Entry 7LG6 (electron microscopy, 3.28 A resolution); this record covers chains D and C of the 18 polymer chains in the assembly.

[Chain D]
Molecule: RM19R Fab Kappa Light Chain
Organism: Macaca mulatta
Notes: antibody fragment or engineered binder
Amino-acid sequence (214 residues; row label = number of the first residue in the row):
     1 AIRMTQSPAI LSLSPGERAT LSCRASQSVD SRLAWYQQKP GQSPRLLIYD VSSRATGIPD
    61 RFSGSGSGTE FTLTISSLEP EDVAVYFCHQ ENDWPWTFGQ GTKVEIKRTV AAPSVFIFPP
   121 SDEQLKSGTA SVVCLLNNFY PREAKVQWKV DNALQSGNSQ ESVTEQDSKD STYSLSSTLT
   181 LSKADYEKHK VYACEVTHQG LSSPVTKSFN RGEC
Disordered / not traced: 1-2, 108-214
Cystine bridges: Cys-23/Cys-88

[Chain C]
Molecule: RM19R Fab Heavy Chain
Organism: Macaca mulatta
Notes: antibody fragment or engineered binder
Amino-acid sequence (225 residues; each row starts with the number of its first residue; a row labelled like 82A-82C holds insertion residues (82A, then the next letters in order)):
     1 EVQLVESGPG LVRPSETLSL TCAVSGDSIS TNNGW
   35A S
    36 WIRQTPGKGL EWIGYIN
   52A G
    53 RSGSTRYNPS LQSRVTISTD TSGNQFSLKV
82A-82C NSV
    83 TAADTAKYYC AFFWSTYY
100A-100C KRF
   101 DVWGPGVRVT VSSASTKGPS VFPLAPSSKS TSGGTAALGC LVKDYFPEPV TVSWNSGALT
   161 SGVHTFPAVL QSSGLYSLSS VVTVPSSSLG TQTYICNVNH KPSNTKVDKR VEPKSCD
Disordered / not traced: 113-217
Cystine bridges: Cys-22/Cys-92

[Interface between chain D and chain C]
Contacting residue pairs (24):
  Tyr-36(D) / Phe-95(C)
  Tyr-36(D) / Arg-100B(C)  hydrogen bond
  Tyr-36(D) / Asp-101(C)  hydrogen bond
  Gln-38(D) / Gln-39(C)  hydrogen bond
  Gln-38(D) / Tyr-91(C)
  Ser-43(D) / Tyr-91(C)
  Ser-43(D) / Trp-103(C)
  Ser-43(D) / Gly-104(C)  hydrogen bond (side chain-backbone)
  Ser-43(D) / Pro-105(C)
  Pro-44(D) / Trp-103(C)
  Leu-46(D) / Arg-100B(C)
  Tyr-49(D) / Arg-100B(C)
  Phe-87(D) / Gln-39(C)
  Phe-87(D) / Leu-45(C)  hydrophobic
  His-89(D) / Trp-47(C)  hydrogen bond
  Glu-91(D) / Arg-100B(C)  salt bridge
  Trp-94(D) / Arg-58(C)
  Trp-94(D) / Tyr-59(C)
  Trp-94(D) / Pro-61(C)  hydrophobic
  Pro-95(D) / Asn-60(C)
  Trp-96(D) / Trp-47(C)  hydrogen bond (backbone-side chain)
  Phe-98(D) / Leu-45(C)
  Phe-98(D) / Glu-46(C)
  Phe-98(D) / Trp-47(C)
Other interface residues (no listed pair), chain D (15 interface residues in all): Ala-34, Gln-42
Other interface residues (no listed pair), chain C (19 interface residues in all): Ile-37, Tyr-50, Gln-64, Phe-100C

[Overview]
15 residues of chain D and 19 residues of chain C are in contact; the contacts include 6 hydrogen bonds and 1
salt bridge. Polar pairs include Glu-91(D)/Arg-100B(C), Tyr-36(D)/Arg-100B(C) and Tyr-36(D)/Asp-101(C).
Here chain D is RM19R Fab Kappa Light Chain and chain C is RM19R Fab Heavy Chain, both from Macaca mulatta.
Entry 7LG6 (BG505 SOSIP.v5.2 in complex with VRC40.01 and RM19R Fabs) was determined by electron microscopy
(same publication as 7LL1 and 7LL2).
